PDB entry 3PTX | X-ray diffraction, 3.00 A resolution | chains D and R of the 6 polymer chains in the assembly

== Chain D ==
Protein: Nucleoprotein
Source organism: Vesicular stomatitis Indiana virus
UniProtKB: P03521 (NCAP_VSIVA); residues 2-422 here = UniProt positions 2-422
Amino-acid sequence (421 residues; row label = number of the first residue in the row):
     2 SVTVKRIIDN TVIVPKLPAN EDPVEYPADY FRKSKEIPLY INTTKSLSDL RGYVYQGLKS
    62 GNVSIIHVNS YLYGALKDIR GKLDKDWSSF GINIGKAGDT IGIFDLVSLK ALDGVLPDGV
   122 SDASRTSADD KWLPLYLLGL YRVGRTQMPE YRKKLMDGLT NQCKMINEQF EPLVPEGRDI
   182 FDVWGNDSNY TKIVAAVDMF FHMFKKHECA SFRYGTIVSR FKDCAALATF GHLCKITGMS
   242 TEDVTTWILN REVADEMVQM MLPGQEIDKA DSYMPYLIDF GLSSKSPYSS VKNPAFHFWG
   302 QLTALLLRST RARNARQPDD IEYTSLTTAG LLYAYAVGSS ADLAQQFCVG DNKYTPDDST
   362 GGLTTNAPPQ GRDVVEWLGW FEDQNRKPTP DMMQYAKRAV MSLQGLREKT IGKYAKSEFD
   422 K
Unresolved in the structure: 359-363
Ion coordination: uranyl (VI) ion (4 sites), coordinated by Asp123, Glu253, Glu323, Asp343, Asp358
Swiss-Prot annotation at these positions:
  - binding site (RNA): Arg143, Tyr152, Lys206, Arg214, Lys286, Arg317, Arg408
Reported in the primary citation:
  - binding site for the 45-nt RNA strand (chain R): Asn187

== Chain R ==
Molecule: 45-nt RNA strand
Sequence (45 nucleotides; numbered 1 to 45; the number before each row is that of its first residue):
     1 AAAAAAAAAA AAAAAAAAAA AAAAAAAAAA AAAAAAAAAA AAAAA
Ion coordination: uranyl (VI) ion (5 sites), coordinated by A5, A6, A15, A22, A24, A33, A42

== How chain D and chain R interact ==
Contacting residue pairs - 38 pairs, chain D then chain R:
  Asp23(D) - A2(R)  phosphate contact
  Arg143(D) - A8(R)  salt bridge to the phosphate
  Arg143(D) - A9(R)  salt bridge to the phosphate
  Arg146(D) - A3(R)  sugar contact
  Met149(D) - A6(R)  sugar contact
  Glu151(D) - A6(R)  sugar contact
  Glu151(D) - A7(R)  sugar contact
  Glu151(D) - A8(R)  phosphate contact
  Lys155(D) - A8(R)  salt bridge to the phosphate
  Asn162(D) - A9(R)  base contact
  Arg179(D) - A2(R)  base contact
  Ser212(D) - A9(R)  base contact
  Arg214(D) - A9(R)  sugar contact
  Tyr215(D) - A9(R)  sugar contact
  Ile218(D) - A8(R)  base contact
  Ile218(D) - A9(R)  phosphate contact
  Ile218(D) - A10(R)  phosphate contact
  Val219(D) - A8(R)  base contact
  Asp224(D) - A2(R)  hydrogen bond to the sugar
  Asp224(D) - A3(R)  hydrogen bond to the sugar
  Asp224(D) - A4(R)  phosphate contact
  Cys225(D) - A4(R)  hydrogen bond to the phosphate
  Ala226(D) - A4(R)  hydrogen bond to the phosphate
  Lys286(D) - A2(R)  salt bridge to the phosphate
  Lys286(D) - A3(R)  salt bridge to the phosphate
  Ser287(D) - A3(R)  phosphate contact
  Ser290(D) - A3(R)  phosphate contact
  Ser290(D) - A4(R)  phosphate contact
  Ser291(D) - A4(R)  hydrogen bond to the phosphate
  Val292(D) - A3(R)  sugar contact
  Val292(D) - A4(R)  phosphate contact
  Arg312(D) - A5(R)  base contact
  Asn315(D) - A5(R)  sugar contact
  Arg317(D) - A4(R)  hydrogen bond to the phosphate
  Arg317(D) - A5(R)  sugar contact
  Arg408(D) - A5(R)  hydrogen bond to the phosphate
  Arg408(D) - A6(R)  base contact
  Arg408(D) - A7(R)  salt bridge to the phosphate
Interface residues without a listed pair, chain D (33 interface residues in all): Lys154, Lys165, Ala211, Arg221, Ser285, His298, Ala316, Lys410
Interface residues without a listed pair, chain R (10 interface residues in all): A1

== Summary ==
The interface between chain D and chain R involves 33 residues on one side and 10 on the other, with 7
hydrogen bonds and 6 salt bridges. Polar pairs include Asp224(D)-A2(R), Asp224(D)-A3(R) and Cys225(D)-A4(R).
From UniProt: 7 RNA-binding residues on chain D. The paper reports a binding site for the 45-nt RNA strand
(chain R) at Asn187(D).
Chain D is Nucleoprotein (Vesicular stomatitis Indiana virus) and chain R is a 45-nt RNA strand; the
structure, Crystal Structure of a vesicular stomatitis virus nucleocapsid-polyA complex, was determined by
X-ray diffraction (same publication as 3PTO, 3PU0, 3PU1 and 3PU4).
